PDB entry 9LYB | electron microscopy, 3.16 A resolution | chains B and N of the 5 polymer chains in the assembly

Chain B:
Name: Guanine nucleotide-binding protein G(I)/G(S)/G(T) subunit beta-1
Source organism: Homo sapiens
UniProtKB: P62873 (GBB1_HUMAN); residues 2-340 here = UniProt positions 2-340
Amino-acid sequence (339 residues; numbered 2 to 340; the number before each row is that of its first residue):
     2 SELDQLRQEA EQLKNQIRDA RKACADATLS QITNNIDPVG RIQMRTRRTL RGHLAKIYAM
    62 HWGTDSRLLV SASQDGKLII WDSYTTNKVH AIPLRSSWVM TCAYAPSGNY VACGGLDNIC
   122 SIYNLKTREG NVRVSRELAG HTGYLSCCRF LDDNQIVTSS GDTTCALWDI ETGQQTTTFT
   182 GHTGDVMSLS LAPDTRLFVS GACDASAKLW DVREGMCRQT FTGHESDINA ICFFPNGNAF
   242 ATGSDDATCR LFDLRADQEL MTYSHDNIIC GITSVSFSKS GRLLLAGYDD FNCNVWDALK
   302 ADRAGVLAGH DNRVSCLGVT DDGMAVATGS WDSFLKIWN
Swiss-Prot annotation at these positions:
  - modified residue: S2 (N-acetylserine), H266 (Phosphohistidine)
  - natural variant: L30 (L30F: In MRD42; uncertain significance), R52 (R52G: In MRD42), G64 (G64V: In MRD42), D76 (D76E: In MRD42; D76G: In MRD42), G77 (G77S: In MRD42), K78 (K78R: In MRD42), I80 (I80N: In MRD42; I80T: In MRD42), H91 (H91R: In MRD42; uncertain significance), A92 (A92T: In MRD42), P94 (P94S: In MRD42), L95 (L95P: In MRD42), R96 (R96L: In MRD42), 5 further natural variant entries in UniProt

Chain N:
Name: Nanobody 35
Source organism: Homo sapiens
Notes: antibody fragment or engineered binder
Amino-acid sequence (128 residues; numbered 1 to 128; the number before each row is that of its first residue):
     1 QVQLQESGGG LVQPGGSLRL SCAASGFTFS NYKMNWVRQA PGKGLEWVSD ISQSGASISY
    61 TGSVKGRFTI SRDNAKNTLY LQMNSLKPED TAVYYCARCP APFTRDCFDV TSTTYAYRGQ
   121 GTQVTVSS
Disulfide bonds: C22-C96, C99-C107

Interface between chain B and chain N:
Residue-residue contacts - 26 pairs, chain B then chain N:
  R8(B) with Q120(N), hydrogen bond
  E12(B) with Q3(N)
  K15(B) with Q1(N)
  T184(B) with T114(N); A116(N)
  C204(B) with Y117(N), hydrogen bond (backbone-side chain)
  D205(B) with A116(N); Y117(N)
  A206(B) with Y117(N), hydrogen bond (backbone-side chain)
  T223(B) with Q1(N)
  H225(B) with V2(N)
  E226(B) with G26(N); F27(N); T28(N), hydrogen bond (side chain-backbone); Y32(N); R98(N), hydrogen bond (backbone-side chain)
  S227(B) with Y32(N); P100(N), hydrogen bond (side chain-backbone); A101(N); Y117(N), hydrogen bond (backbone-side chain)
  D228(B) with P100(N); Y117(N), hydrogen bond
  D246(B) with P102(N)
  D247(B) with Y32(N); P102(N)
  I270(B) with F103(N)
Interface residues without a listed pair, chain B (16 interface residues in all): G224

Summary:
Chain B and chain N each contribute 16 residues to their interface; the contacts include 8 hydrogen bonds.
Among the polar pairs are R8(B)-Q120(N), C204(B)-Y117(N) and A206(B)-Y117(N).
Chain B is Guanine nucleotide-binding protein G(I)/G(S)/G(T) subunit beta-1 and chain N is Nanobody 35, both
from Homo sapiens; the structure, Cryo-EM structure of GPR3-G protein-monomer complex, was determined by
electron microscopy, deposited together with 9LYC and 9LYD.
